1Z3M - chains S and E; structure by X-ray diffraction, 2.00 A resolution.

# Chain S
Molecule: Ribonuclease pancreatic, S-Peptide
Notes: EC 3.1.27.5
UniProtKB: P61823 (RNP_BOVIN); residues 1-15 here correspond to UniProt positions 27-41 (UniProt number = residue number + 26)
Chain sequence (15 residues; each row starts with the number of its first residue):
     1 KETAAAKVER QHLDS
Differences from the reference sequence: engineered mutation V8 (Phe34 in P61823), L13 (Met39 in P61823)
Modified residues: V8 (norvaline; NVA); L13 (norleucine; NLE)
Swiss-Prot annotation at these positions:
  - active site: H12 (Proton acceptor)
  - binding site (substrate): K7, R10
  - glycosylation (N-linked (Glc) (glycation) lysine): K1, K7

# Chain E
Molecule: Ribonuclease pancreatic, S-protein
Source organism: Bos taurus
Notes: EC 3.1.27.5
UniProtKB: P61823 (RNP_BOVIN); residues 21-124 here correspond to UniProt positions 47-150 (UniProt number = residue number + 26)
Chain sequence (104 residues; each row starts with the number of its first residue):
    21 SSSNYCNQMM KSRNLTKDRC KPVNTFVHES LADVQAVCSQ KNVACKNGQT NCYQSYSTMS
    81 ITDCRETGSS KYPNCAYKTT QANKHIIVAC EGNPYVPVHF DASV
Cystine bridges: C26-C84, C40-C95, C58-C110, C65-C72
Swiss-Prot annotation at these positions:
  - active site: H119 (Proton donor)
  - binding site (substrate): K41 to T45, K66, R85
  - glycosylation: N34 (N-linked (GlcNAc...) asparagine), K37 (N-linked (Glc) (glycation) lysine), K41 (N-linked (Glc) (glycation) lysine)

# Chain S / chain E interface
Residue-residue contacts (27; chain S residue first):
  A5(S) with V116(E), hydrophobic; P117(E)
  V8(S) with P117(E); V118(E); H119(E)
  E9(S) with R33(E), hydrogen bond (backbone-side chain); L51(E)
  R10(S) with R33(E), hydrogen bond (backbone-side chain); N34(E); L35(E)
  Q11(S) with L35(E); N44(E), hydrogen bond (backbone-side chain); T45(E); F46(E)
  H12(S) with N44(E), hydrogen bond; T45(E), hydrogen bond (side chain-backbone); F46(E); V47(E), hydrogen bond (backbone-backbone)
  L13(S) with R33(E), hydrogen bond (backbone-side chain); V47(E); L51(E); V54(E)
  D14(S) with Y25(E), hydrogen bond; M29(E); V47(E), hydrogen bond (backbone-backbone); H48(E), salt bridge
  S15(S) with E49(E)
Interface residues without a listed pair, chain S (10 interface residues in all): A4
Interface residues without a listed pair, chain E (21 interface residues in all): K41, S50, Q55, F120

# Overview
Chain S and chain E form an interface of 10 and 21 residues respectively, with 9 hydrogen bonds and 1 salt
bridge. Among the polar pairs are D14(S)-H48(E), E9(S)-R33(E) and R10(S)-R33(E).
Chain S is Ribonuclease pancreatic, S-Peptide and chain E is Ribonuclease pancreatic, S-protein (Bos taurus);
the structure, Crystal structure of mutant Ribonuclease S (F8Nva), was determined by X-ray diffraction,
deposited together with 1Z3L and 1Z3P.
